Entry 8QF8 (X-ray diffraction, 2.40 A resolution); this record covers chains A and B.

[Chain A (and B)]
Name: Glycosyl hydrolase
From: Bacteroides thetaiotaomicron
Notes: chain B of this document is another copy of the same molecule, construct and numbering; everything in this record applies to it too
UniProtKB: A0A6I0SRL5 (A0A6I0SRL5_BACT4); residue numbers follow UniProt; this construct covers 1-802
Sequence (802 residues; row label = number of the first residue in the row):
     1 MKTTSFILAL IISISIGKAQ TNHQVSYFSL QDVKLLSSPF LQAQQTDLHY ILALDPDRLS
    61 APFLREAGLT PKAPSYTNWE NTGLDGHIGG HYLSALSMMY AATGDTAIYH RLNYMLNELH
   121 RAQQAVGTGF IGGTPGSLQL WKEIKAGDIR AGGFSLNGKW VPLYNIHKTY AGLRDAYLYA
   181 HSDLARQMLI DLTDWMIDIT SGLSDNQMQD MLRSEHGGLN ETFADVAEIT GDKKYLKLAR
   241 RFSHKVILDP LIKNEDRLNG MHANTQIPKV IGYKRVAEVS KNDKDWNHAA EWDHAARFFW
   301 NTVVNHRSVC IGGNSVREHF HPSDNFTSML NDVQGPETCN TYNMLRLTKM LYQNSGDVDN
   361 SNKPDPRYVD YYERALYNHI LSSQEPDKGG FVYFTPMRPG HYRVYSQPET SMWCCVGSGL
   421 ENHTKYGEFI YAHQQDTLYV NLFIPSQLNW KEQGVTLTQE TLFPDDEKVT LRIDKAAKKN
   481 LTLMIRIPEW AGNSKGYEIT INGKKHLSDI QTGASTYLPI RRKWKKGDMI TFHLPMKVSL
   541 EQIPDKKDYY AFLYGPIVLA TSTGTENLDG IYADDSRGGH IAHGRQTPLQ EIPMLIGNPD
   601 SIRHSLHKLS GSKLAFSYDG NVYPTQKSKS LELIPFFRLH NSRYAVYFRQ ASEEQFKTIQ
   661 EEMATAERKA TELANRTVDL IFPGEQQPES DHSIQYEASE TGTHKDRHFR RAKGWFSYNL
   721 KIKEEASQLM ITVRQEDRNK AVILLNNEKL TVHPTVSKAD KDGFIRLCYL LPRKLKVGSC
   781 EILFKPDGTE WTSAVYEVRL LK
Disordered / not traced: 1-21, 492-496 (chain B: 1-21, 492-496, 507-511)
Covalent attachments: compound UI5 linked to Cys414
Bound ions: Zn2+: Glu337, Cys339, Cys414, Cys415
Small-molecule neighbours: UI5 ((1S,2S,3S,4R)-4-azanyl-3-(hydroxymethyl)cyclopentane-1,2-diol): Trp79, Trp160, Val161, Tyr164, Glu215, His262, Asn264, Thr265, Glu318, Glu337, Tyr393, Gln686, Gln687

[Chain A / chain B interface]
Pairs across the interface (10; chain A residue first):
  His23(A) - Glu654(B)  salt bridge
  Asn254(A) - Asp256(B)
  Glu255(A) - Arg257(B)  salt bridge
  Asp256(A) - Glu255(B)
  Asp256(A) - Arg257(B)
  Arg257(A) - Arg257(B)
  Asn287(A) - Lys761(B)
  His294(A) - Asp324(B)  salt bridge
  Asp359(A) - Lys546(B)
  Asn360(A) - Gln655(B)  hydrogen bond
Also at the interface, not in a pair above, chain A (11 interface residues in all): Glu291, Asn362
Also at the interface, not in a pair above, chain B (11 interface residues in all): Asn259, Asp548, Lys705

[Overview]
Chain A and chain B each contribute 11 residues to their interface, with 1 hydrogen bond and 3 salt bridges.
Polar contacts include His23(A)-Glu654(B), Glu255(A)-Arg257(B) and His294(A)-Asp324(B). Covalently linked
compound UI5: at Cys414(A). Glu337(A), Cys339(A), Cys414(A) and Cys415(A) coordinate Zn2+.
Both chains are Glycosyl hydrolase (Bacteroides thetaiotaomicron). Entry 8QF8 (GH146
beta-L-arabinofuranosidase from Bacteroides thetaioatomicron in complex with beta-l-arabinofurano
cyclophellitol aziridine) was determined by X-ray diffraction together with 8QF2 from the same study.
